Entry 5UBQ (electron microscopy, 5.70 A resolution (low resolution: residue-level contacts below are approximate; hydrogen-bond / salt-bridge calls are withheld)); this record covers chains C and D of the 6 polymer chains in the assembly.

[Chain C]
Protein: Tubulin alpha chain
From: Tetrahymena thermophila
UniProtKB: P41351 (TBA_TETTH); numbering as in UniProt (aligned over 1-441)
Chain sequence (441 residues; each row starts with the number of its first residue):
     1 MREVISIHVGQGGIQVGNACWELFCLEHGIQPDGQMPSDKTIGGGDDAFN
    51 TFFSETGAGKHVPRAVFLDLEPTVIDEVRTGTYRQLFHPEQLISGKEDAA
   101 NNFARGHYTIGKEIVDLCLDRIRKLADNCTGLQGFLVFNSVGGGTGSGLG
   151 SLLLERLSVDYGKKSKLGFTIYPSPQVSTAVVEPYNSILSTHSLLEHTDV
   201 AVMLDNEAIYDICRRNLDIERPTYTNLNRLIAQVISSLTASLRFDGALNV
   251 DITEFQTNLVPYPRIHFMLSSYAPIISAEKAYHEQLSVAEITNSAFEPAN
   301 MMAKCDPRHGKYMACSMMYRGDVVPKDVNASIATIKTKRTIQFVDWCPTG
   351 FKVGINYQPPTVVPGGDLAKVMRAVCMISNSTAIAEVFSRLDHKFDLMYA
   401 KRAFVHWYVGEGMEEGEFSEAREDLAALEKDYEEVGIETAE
UniProt features mapped onto this chain:
  - active site: Glu-254
  - binding site (GTP): Gln-11, Glu-71, Ser-140, Gly-144, Thr-145, Thr-179, Asn-206, Asn-228
  - binding site (Mg(2+)): Glu-71
  - modified residue: Lys-40 (N6-acetyllysine)
  - mutagenesis: Lys-40 (K40R: Produces faster growing cells in medium with paclitaxel, a microtubule-stabilizing drug)

[Chain D]
Protein: Tubulin beta chain
From: Tetrahymena thermophila
UniProtKB: P41352 (TBB_TETTH); residues 1-429 here = UniProt positions 1-429
Chain sequence (429 residues; numbered 1 to 429; the number before each row is that of its first residue):
     1 MREIVHIQGGQCGNQIGAKFWEVISDEHGIDPTGTYHGDSDLQLERINVY
    51 YNEATGGRYVPRAILMDLEPGTMDSVRAGPFGQLFRPDNFVFGQTGAGNN
   101 WAKGHYTEGAELIDSVLDVVRKEAEGCDCLQGFQITHSLGGGTGSGMGTL
   151 LISKVREEYPDRIMETFSVVPSPKVSDTVVEPYNATLSVHQLVENADECM
   201 VIDNEALYDICFRTLKLTTPTYGDLNHLVSAAMSGVTCCLRFPGQLNSDL
   251 RKLAVNLIPFPRLHFFMIGFAPLTSRGSQQYRALTVPELTQQMFDAKNMM
   301 CAADPRHGRYLTASALFRGRMSTKEVDEQMLNVQNKNSSYFVEWIPNNIK
   351 SSICDIPPKGLKMAVTFVGNSTAIQEMFKRVAEQFTAMFRRKAFLHWYTG
   401 EGMDEMEFTEAESNMNDLVSEYQQYQDAT
UniProt features mapped onto this chain:
  - binding site (GTP): Gln-11, Glu-69, Ser-138, Gly-142, Thr-143, Gly-144, Asn-204, Asn-226
  - binding site (Mg(2+)): Glu-69

[How chain C and chain D interact]
Contacting residue pairs - 64 pairs, chain C then chain D:
  Gln-11(C) with Gly-244(D); Gln-245(D); Leu-246(D); Asn-247(D)
  Glu-71(C) with Lys-252(D)
  Pro-72(C) with Arg-2(D)
  Thr-73(C) with Arg-2(D); Arg-46(D)
  Val-74(C) with Asn-247(D)
  Asp-76(C) with Arg-46(D)
  Lys-96(C) with Met-1(D); Arg-2(D)
  Glu-97(C) with Arg-2(D); Cys-129(D)
  Asp-98(C) with Asp-249(D); Lys-252(D)
  Ala-100(C) with Arg-251(D); Lys-252(D)
  Asn-101(C) with Lys-252(D); Asn-256(D)
  Arg-105(C) with Arg-251(D)
  Gly-143(C) with Lys-252(D)
  Gly-144(C) with Lys-252(D)
  Gln-176(C) with Leu-331(D); Asn-347(D)
  Ser-178(C) with Asn-347(D)
  Thr-179(C) with Leu-246(D); Lys-350(D); Ser-351(D)
  Ala-180(C) with Asn-256(D); Asn-347(D)
  Val-181(C) with Ile-345(D); Pro-346(D); Asn-347(D)
  Val-182(C) with Asn-256(D)
  Tyr-210(C) with Thr-323(D); Lys-324(D); Asp-327(D)
  Arg-221(C) with Ser-322(D); Glu-325(D)
  Pro-222(C) with Ser-322(D); Thr-323(D); Lys-324(D)
  Thr-223(C) with Gln-245(D); Thr-323(D)
  Tyr-224(C) with Gln-245(D)
  Lys-394(C) with Pro-346(D)
  Met-398(C) with Trp-344(D); Pro-346(D)
  Lys-401(C) with Phe-260(D); Trp-344(D)
  Arg-402(C) with Phe-260(D)
  Ala-403(C) with Phe-260(D); Trp-344(D)
  Phe-404(C) with Val-255(D); Ile-258(D); Pro-259(D)
  His-406(C) with Ile-258(D); Pro-259(D); Phe-260(D); Pro-261(D)
  Trp-407(C) with Ala-254(D); Val-255(D); Ile-258(D)
Other interface residues (no listed pair), chain C (37 interface residues in all): Glu-77, Gly-142, Val-177, Glu-220
Other interface residues (no listed pair), chain D (38 interface residues in all): Leu-130, Gln-131, Arg-162, Pro-243, Leu-257, Asn-348, Ile-349, Ala-428

[In short]
37 residues of chain C face 38 of chain D across their interface. Curated annotation (UniProt) lists
active-site residue Glu-254(C), 8 GTP-binding residues, Mg2+-binding residue Glu-71(C) and one mutagenesis
site on chain C.
Chain C is Tubulin alpha chain and chain D is Tubulin beta chain, both from Tetrahymena thermophila; the
structure, Cryo-EM structure of ciliary microtubule doublet, was determined by electron microscopy, deposited
together with 5UCY.
